Entry 1UYR (X-ray diffraction, 2.50 A resolution); this record covers chains A and B.

Chain A (and B):
Molecule: Acetyl-CoA carboxylase
From: Saccharomyces cerevisiae
Notes: EC 6.4.1.2; fragment: carboxyltransferase, residues 1482-2218; chain B of this document is another copy of the same molecule, construct and numbering; everything in this record applies to it too
Reference sequence: Q00955 (COAC_YEAST); numbering as in UniProt (aligned over 1482-2218)
Sequence (737 residues; row label = number of the first residue in the row):
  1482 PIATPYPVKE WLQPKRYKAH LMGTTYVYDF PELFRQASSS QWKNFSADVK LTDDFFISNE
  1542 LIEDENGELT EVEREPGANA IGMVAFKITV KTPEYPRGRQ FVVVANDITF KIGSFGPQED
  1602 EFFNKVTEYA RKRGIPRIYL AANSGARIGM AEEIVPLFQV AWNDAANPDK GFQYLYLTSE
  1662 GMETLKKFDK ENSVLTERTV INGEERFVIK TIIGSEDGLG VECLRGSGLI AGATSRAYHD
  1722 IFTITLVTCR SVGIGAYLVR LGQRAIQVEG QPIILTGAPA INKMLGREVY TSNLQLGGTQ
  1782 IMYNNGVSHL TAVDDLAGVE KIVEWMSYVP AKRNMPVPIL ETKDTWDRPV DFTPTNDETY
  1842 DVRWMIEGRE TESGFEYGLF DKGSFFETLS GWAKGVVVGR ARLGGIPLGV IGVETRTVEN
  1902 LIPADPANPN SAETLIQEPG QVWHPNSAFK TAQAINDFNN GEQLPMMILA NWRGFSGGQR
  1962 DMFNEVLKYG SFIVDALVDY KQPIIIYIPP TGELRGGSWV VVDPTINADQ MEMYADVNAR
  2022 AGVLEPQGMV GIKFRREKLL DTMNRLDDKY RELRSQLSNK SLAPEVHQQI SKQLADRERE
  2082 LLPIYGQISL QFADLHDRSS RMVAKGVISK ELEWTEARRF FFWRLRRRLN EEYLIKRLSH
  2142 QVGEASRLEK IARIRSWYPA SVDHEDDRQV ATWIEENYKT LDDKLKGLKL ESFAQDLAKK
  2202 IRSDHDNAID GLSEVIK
Disordered / not traced: 1959-1964, 2048-2080 (chain B: 1482-1483, 1959-1964, 2047-2080)
Swiss-Prot annotation at these positions:
  - binding site (acetyl-CoA): A1627 to I1629, G1998
  - binding site (CoA): R1731, K2034, R2036
  - mutagenesis: L1705 (L1705I: Raises KM for malonyl-CoA by a factor of 20), R1731 (R1731S: Raises KM for malonyl-CoA by a factor of 15), Y1738 (Y1738F: Does not affect catalytic activity), R1954 (R1954S: Raises KM for malonyl-CoA by a factor of 70), E1994 (E1994Q: Does not affect catalytic activity), E2026 (E2026Q: Does not affect catalytic activity), R2036 (R2036E: Affects only slightly binding of Co-A)
Residues lining bound ligands:
  - Diclofop (D1L; 2-[4-(2,4-dichlorophenoxy)phenoxy]propanoic acid), molecule 1: G1626, A1627, L1705, V1733, G1734, I1735, Y1738, L1756
  - Diclofop (D1L), molecule 2: W1924, A1929, F1956, V1967, L1968, G1971, I1974, G1997, G1998, V2001, V2002, V2024
Reported in the primary citation:
  - binding site for Diclofop: Y1738, F1956
  - conformationally variable residues (side-chain flip): F1956
  - specificity-determining residues: L1705, V1967 (by similarity / conservation)
  - mutagenesis - L1705I/V1967I (100-fold): decreased catalytic activity

Chain A / chain B interface:
Pairs across the interface - 194 pairs, chain A then chain B:
  I1629(A) with V2024(B), hydrophobic; L2025(B), hydrophobic; I2033(B), hydrophobic; K2034(B), hydrogen bond (backbone-side chain)
  G1630(A) with K2034(B)
  M1631(A) with M2030(B), hydrophobic; K2034(B); F2035(B), hydrophobic; F2093(B), hydrophobic; H2097(B)
  A1632(A) with F2093(B); H2097(B), hydrogen bond (backbone-side chain)
  E1633(A) with K2039(B), salt bridge
  I1635(A) with F2093(B), hydrophobic
  V1636(A) with T2043(B); R2046(B), hydrogen bond (backbone-side chain); F2093(B), hydrophobic
  P1637(A) with R2046(B)
  L1638(A) with R2046(B)
  F1639(A) with T2043(B); R2046(B); I2089(B), hydrophobic; F2093(B), hydrophobic
  V1641(A) with I2089(B), hydrophobic
  W1643(A) with I2085(B), hydrophobic; Y2086(B), hydrophobic; I2089(B), hydrophobic
  P1649(A) with I2085(B)
  G1652(A) with I2085(B)
  F1653(A) with Q2092(B)
  L1656(A) with L2096(B), hydrophobic
  L1676(A) with S2101(B)
  I1690(A) with L2096(B)
  K1691(A) with L2096(B); R2099(B), hydrogen bond (backbone-side chain)
  T1692(A) with L2096(B); R2099(B); S2101(B); R2102(B)
  I1693(A) with F2093(B); L2096(B), hydrogen bond (backbone-backbone); H2097(B); R2102(B)
  I1694(A) with R2102(B), hydrogen bond (backbone-side chain); A2105(B), hydrophobic
  D1698(A) with K2106(B), salt bridge
  L1700(A) with R2102(B)
  V1702(A) with W2000(B), hydrophobic; A2022(B); R2102(B); V2108(B)
  E1703(A) with R2102(B), salt bridge; K2106(B)
  L1705(A) with W2000(B); G2023(B); V2024(B), hydrophobic
  R1706(A) with D2004(B); T2006(B), hydrogen bond (backbone-side chain); G2107(B); V2108(B)
  S1708(A) with V2001(B)
  G1709(A) with V2001(B); D2004(B); T2006(B); I2007(B)
  L1710(A) with T2006(B), hydrogen bond (backbone-side chain)
  A1712(A) with V1975(B)
  S1716(A) with V1975(B); D1976(B), hydrogen bond; V1979(B)
  R1717(A) with V1979(B); I2007(B), hydrogen bond (side chain-backbone); N2008(B)
  Y1738(A) with G1971(B), hydrogen bond (side chain-backbone); S1972(B); V1975(B); V2001(B), hydrophobic; V2002(B)
  R1741(A) with L1968(B); K1969(B); S1972(B)
  L1742(A) with S1972(B)
  L1756(A) with F1956(B), hydrophobic; L1968(B), hydrophobic
  T1757(A) with F1956(B)
  K1764(A) with Q2028(B)
  M1783(A) with N1965(B); L1968(B), hydrophobic
  N1786(A) with K1969(B), hydrogen bond (backbone-side chain)
  G1787(A) with K1969(B)
  W1873(A) with K1969(B)
  F1956(A) with L1756(B), hydrophobic; T1757(B)
  N1965(A) with M1783(B); N1786(B)
  E1966(A) with N1786(B), hydrogen bond
  L1968(A) with A1737(B); Y1738(B), hydrophobic; R1741(B); M1783(B), hydrophobic
  K1969(A) with R1741(B); N1786(B), hydrogen bond (side chain-backbone); G1787(B); W1873(B); F1930(B)
  Y1970(A) with F1930(B); Y1970(B), hydrogen bond
  G1971(A) with Y1738(B), hydrogen bond (backbone-side chain)
  S1972(A) with Y1738(B), hydrogen bond (backbone-side chain); R1741(B); L1742(B)
  F1973(A) with F1930(B), hydrophobic
  V1975(A) with A1712(B); G1713(B); S1716(B); Y1738(B)
  D1976(A) with S1716(B), hydrogen bond
  V1979(A) with S1716(B); R1717(B)
  G1997(A) with L1705(B)
  W2000(A) with V1702(B), hydrophobic; L1705(B); R1706(B)
  V2001(A) with S1708(B); G1709(B)
  V2002(A) with Y1738(B)
  D2004(A) with R1706(B); G1709(B)
  T2006(A) with R1706(B), hydrogen bond (side chain-backbone); G1709(B); L1710(B), hydrogen bond (side chain-backbone)
  I2007(A) with G1709(B); R1717(B), hydrogen bond (backbone-side chain)
  N2008(A) with R1717(B)
  A2022(A) with V1702(B)
  G2023(A) with L1705(B)
  V2024(A) with R1628(B); I1629(B), hydrophobic; G1701(B); L1705(B), hydrophobic
  L2025(A) with I1629(B), hydrophobic
  M2030(A) with G1630(B); M1631(B), hydrophobic
  K2034(A) with I1629(B); M1631(B)
  F2035(A) with M1631(B), hydrophobic
  K2039(A) with E1633(B), salt bridge
  R2046(A) with V1636(B), hydrogen bond (side chain-backbone); P1637(B), hydrogen bond (side chain-backbone); F1639(B), hydrogen bond (side chain-backbone); Q1640(B)
  L2047(A) with V1641(B), hydrophobic; W1643(B), hydrophobic
  I2085(A) with P1649(B); D1650(B); F1653(B)
  Y2086(A) with W1643(B)
  Q2088(A) with F1653(B)
  I2089(A) with F1639(B), hydrophobic; F1653(B), hydrophobic
  F2093(A) with M1631(B), hydrophobic; A1632(B); I1635(B), hydrophobic; V1636(B), hydrophobic; I1693(B)
  L2096(A) with L1656(B), hydrophobic; I1690(B); K1691(B); T1692(B); I1693(B), hydrogen bond (backbone-backbone)
  H2097(A) with M1631(B); A1632(B); I1693(B)
  R2099(A) with K1691(B), hydrogen bond (side chain-backbone); T1692(B)
  S2101(A) with L1676(B); T1692(B)
  R2102(A) with T1692(B); I1693(B); I1694(B), hydrogen bond (side chain-backbone); L1700(B); G1701(B); V1702(B); E1703(B), salt bridge
  A2105(A) with I1694(B), hydrophobic
  K2106(A) with D1698(B), salt bridge; E1703(B), salt bridge
  G2107(A) with R1706(B)
  V2108(A) with V1702(B); E1703(B)
  F2194(A) with L2198(B), hydrophobic; K2201(B)
  L2198(A) with F2194(B), hydrophobic
  N2208(A) with L2191(B)
Interface residues without a listed pair, chain A (109 interface residues in all): A1627, R1628, G1701, C1704, G1713, I1735, A1737, I1754, V1788, F1930, V1967, I2033, T2043, Q2092, M2103, K2187, L2191, R2203
Interface residues without a listed pair, chain B (115 interface residues in all): A1627, K1651, G1652, E1697, I1735, Q1744, I1754, L1777, I1782, V1788, E1966, V1967, F1973, G1997, L2082, Q2088, M2103, N2208, V2216, K2218

Summary:
109 residues of chain A face 115 of chain B across their interface; the contacts include 27 hydrogen bonds and
7 salt bridges. Among the polar pairs are E1633(A)-K2039(B), D1698(A)-K2106(B) and E1703(A)-R2102(B). Ligands
of chain A: Diclofop. The paper reports a binding site for Diclofop at Y1738(A) and F1956(A); L1705I/V1967I of
chain A reduce catalytic activity.
Both chains are Acetyl-CoA carboxylase (Saccharomyces cerevisiae). Entry 1UYR (Acetyl-CoA Carboxylase
Carboxyltransferase Domain in complex with inhibitor Diclofop) was determined by X-ray diffraction, deposited
together with 1UYS, 1UYT and 1UYV.
